Entry 5EE0 (X-ray diffraction, 2.20 A resolution); this record covers chain A.

# Chain A
Molecule: Obg-like ATPase 1
Organism: Oryza sativa subsp. japonica
Notes: EC 3.6.5.-
UniProtKB: Q6Z1J6 (OLA1_ORYSJ); numbering as in UniProt (aligned over 1-394)
Amino-acid sequence (395 residues; row label = number of the first residue in the row; numbering starts at 0):
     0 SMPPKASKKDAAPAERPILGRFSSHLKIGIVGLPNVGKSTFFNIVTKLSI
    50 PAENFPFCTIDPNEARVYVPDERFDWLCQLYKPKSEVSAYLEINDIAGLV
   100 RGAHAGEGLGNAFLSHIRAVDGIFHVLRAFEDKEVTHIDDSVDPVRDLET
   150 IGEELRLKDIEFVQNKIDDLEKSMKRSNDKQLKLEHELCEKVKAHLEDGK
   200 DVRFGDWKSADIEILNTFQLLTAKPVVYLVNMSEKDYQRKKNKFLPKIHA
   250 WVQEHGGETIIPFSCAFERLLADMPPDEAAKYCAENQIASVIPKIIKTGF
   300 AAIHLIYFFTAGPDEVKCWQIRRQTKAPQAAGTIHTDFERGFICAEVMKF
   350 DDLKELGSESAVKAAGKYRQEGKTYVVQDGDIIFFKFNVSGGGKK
Disordered / not traced: 0-15, 99-106, 388-394
Construct notes: expression tag (0)
Curated features (UniProtKB/Swiss-Prot):
  - binding site (ATP): N34 to T39, F56 to D60, D94 to G97, N230, M231, S263 to A265
  - binding site (GTP): N34 to T39, F129, N230, S263 to A265
  - binding site (Mg(2+)): S38, T58
  - mutagenesis: M231 to E233 (Abolishes binding to ATP, but has no effect on binding to GTP)
Reported in the primary citation:
  - conformationally variable residues (helix shift): H115
  - specificity-determining residues: F243 (proposed by the authors, not directly observed)

# In short
UniProt lists 20 ATP-binding residues, 11 GTP-binding residues, Mg2+-binding residues S38 and T58 and 3
mutagenesis sites. From the paper: the specificity determinant F243; conformational variability at H115.
Chain A is Obg-like ATPase 1 (Oryza sativa subsp. japonica); the structure, Crystal structure of OsYchF1 at pH
6.5, was determined by X-ray diffraction together with 5EE1, 5EE3 and 5EE9 from the same study.
